Entry 1D3E (electron microscopy, 28.00 A resolution (very low resolution: no residue pairs are listed; an interface is given only as per-side residue counts)); this record covers chains I and 1 of the 5 polymer chains in the assembly.

# Chain I
Name: Protein (intercellular adhesion molecule-1)
Organism: Homo sapiens
Notes: fragment: first two domains, residues 1-185
Chain sequence (185 residues; row label = number of the first residue in the row):
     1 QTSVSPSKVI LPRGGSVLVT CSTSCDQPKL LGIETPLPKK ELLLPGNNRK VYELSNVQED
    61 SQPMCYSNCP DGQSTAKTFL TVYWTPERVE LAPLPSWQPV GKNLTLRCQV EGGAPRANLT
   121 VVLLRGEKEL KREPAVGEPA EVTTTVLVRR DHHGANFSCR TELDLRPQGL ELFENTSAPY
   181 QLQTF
What the authors report for this chain:
  - post-translational modification sites: Asn175

# Chain 1
Name: Protein (rhinovirus 16 coat protein VP1)
Organism: Human rhinovirus sp
UniProtKB: chimeric construct of P05362, Q82122: residues 1-185 from P05362 (ICAM1_HUMAN) positions 28-212 (UniProt number = residue number + 27); residues 1-285 from Q82122 (POLG_HRV16) positions 573-857 (UniProt number = residue number + 572)
Chain sequence (285 residues; each row starts with the number of its first residue):
     1 APVAAYVDEV LNEVLVVPNI NQSHPTTSNA APVLDAAETG HTNKIQPEDT IETRYVQSSQ
    61 TLDEMSVESF LGRSGCIHES VLDIVDNYND QSFTKWNINL QEMAQIRRKF EMFTYARFDS
   121 EITMVPSVAA KDGHIGHIVM QYMYVPPGAP IPTTRDDYAW QSGTNASVFW QHGQPFPRFS
   181 LPFLSIASAY YMFYDGYDGD TYKSRYGTVV TNDMGTLCSR IVTSEQLHKV KVVTRIYHKA
   241 KHTKAWCPRP PRAVQYSHTH TTNYKLSSEV HNDVAIRPRT NLTTV
Differences from the reference sequence: conflict Ala1 (Asn569 in Q82122)

# How chain I and chain 1 interact
No residue of chain I is in contact with chain 1 in this assembly.

# Overview
No residue of chain I is in contact with chain 1. The paper reports a modification site at Asn175(I).
Chain I is Protein (intercellular adhesion molecule-1) (Homo sapiens) and chain 1 is Protein (rhinovirus 16
coat protein VP1) (Human rhinovirus sp); the structure, Cryo-EM structure of human rhinovirus 16 (HRV16)
complexed with a two-domain fragment of its cellular receptor ..., was determined by electron microscopy,
deposited together with 1D3I and 1D3L.
